PDB entry 3WCY | X-ray diffraction, 2.90 A resolution | chains A and I

[Chain A]
Protein: Interferon alpha/beta receptor 1
From: Mus musculus
Notes: fragment: extracellular domain
Reference sequence: P33896 (INAR1_MOUSE); residues 1-403 here correspond to UniProt positions 27-429 (UniProt number = residue number + 26)
Chain sequence (403 residues; row label = number of the first residue in the row):
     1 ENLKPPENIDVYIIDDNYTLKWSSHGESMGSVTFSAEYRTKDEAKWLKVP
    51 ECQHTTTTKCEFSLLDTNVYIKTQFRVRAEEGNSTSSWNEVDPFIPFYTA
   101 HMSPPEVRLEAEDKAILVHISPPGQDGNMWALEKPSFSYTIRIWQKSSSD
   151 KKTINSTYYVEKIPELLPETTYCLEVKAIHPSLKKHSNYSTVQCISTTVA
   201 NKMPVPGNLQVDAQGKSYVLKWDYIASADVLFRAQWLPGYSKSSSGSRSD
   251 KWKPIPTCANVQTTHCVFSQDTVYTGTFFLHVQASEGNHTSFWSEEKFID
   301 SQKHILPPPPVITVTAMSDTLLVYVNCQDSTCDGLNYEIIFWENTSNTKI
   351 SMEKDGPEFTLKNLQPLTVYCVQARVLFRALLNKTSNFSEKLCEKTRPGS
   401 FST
Unresolved in the structure: 1-8, 21-62, 79-86, 225-230, 283-289, 378-388, 401-403
Swiss-Prot annotation at these positions:
  - glycosylation (N-linked (GlcNAc...) asparagine): N17, N83, N155, N188, N288, N344, N383, N387
Cystine bridges: C173-C194, C258-C266, C327-C332, C371-C393

[Chain I]
Protein: Interferon beta
From: Mus musculus
Reference sequence: P01575 (IFNB_MOUSE); residues 1-161 here correspond to UniProt positions 22-182 (UniProt number = residue number + 21)
Chain sequence (161 residues; row label = number of the first residue in the row):
     1 INYKQLQLQERTNIRKCQELLEQLNGKINLTYRADFKIPMEMTEKMQKSY
    51 TAFAIQEMLQNVFLVFRNNFSSTGWNETIVVRLLDELHQQTVFLKTVLEE
   101 KQEERLTWEMSSTALHLKSYYWRVQRYLKLMKYNSYAWMVVRAEIFRNFL
   151 IIRRLTRNFQN
Unresolved in the structure: 161
Swiss-Prot annotation at these positions:
  - modified residue: Y3 (Phosphotyrosine)
  - glycosylation (N-linked (GlcNAc...) asparagine): N29, N69, N76

[Chain A / chain I interface]
Contacting residue pairs - 59 pairs, chain A then chain I:
  L64(A) with K129(I), hydrogen bond (backbone-side chain)
  D66(A) with W122(I); R126(I)
  T67(A) with W122(I)
  N68(A) with S119(I), hydrogen bond (side chain-backbone); W122(I)
  Y70(A) with L115(I); K118(I); S119(I), hydrogen bond (backbone-side chain)
  I71(A) with R123(I)
  I95(A) with L115(I), hydrophobic
  F97(A) with K118(I)
  Y98(A) with M110(I), hydrophobic; S111(I); L115(I)
  N128(A) with W122(I), hydrogen bond
  A131(A) with L64(I)
  L132(A) with N61(I); L64(I); W122(I), hydrophobic; Q125(I)
  E133(A) with K118(I), salt bridge
  P135(A) with Q60(I); L64(I), hydrophobic
  S136(A) with Q60(I), hydrogen bond
  P181(A) with K95(I); Q102(I), hydrogen bond (backbone-side chain)
  S182(A) with K95(I), hydrogen bond; E109(I)
  L183(A) with E109(I); M110(I), hydrophobic
  K184(A) with L106(I)
  G239(A) with D85(I), hydrogen bond (backbone-side chain)
  Y240(A) with F63(I), hydrophobic; V81(I); L84(I); D85(I), hydrogen bond (backbone-side chain); H88(I)
  S243(A) with H88(I), hydrogen bond
  S244(A) with F63(I); R67(I)
  S245(A) with R67(I), hydrogen bond (backbone-side chain)
  R248(A) with R67(I), hydrogen bond (side chain-backbone); N69(I), hydrogen bond
  Y274(A) with E77(I), hydrogen bond; T78(I); V81(I), hydrophobic; R82(I)
  T275(A) with V81(I); D85(I)
  G276(A) with D85(I), hydrogen bond (backbone-side chain); Q89(I)
  T277(A) with D85(I), hydrogen bond; Q89(I)
  D300(A) with Q89(I), hydrogen bond
  Q302(A) with K16(I); Q89(I), hydrogen bond
  G334(A) with I1(I); N2(I)
Also at the interface, not in a pair above, chain A (38 interface residues in all): L65, V69, K134, P238, D333, L335
Also at the interface, not in a pair above, chain I (33 interface residues in all): E86, Y121

[Summary]
38 residues of chain A face 33 of chain I across their interface, with 18 hydrogen bonds and 1 salt bridge.
Among the polar pairs are E133(A)-K118(I), L64(A)-K129(I) and N68(A)-S119(I).
Here chain A is Interferon alpha/beta receptor 1 and chain I is Interferon beta, both from Mus musculus. Entry
3WCY (Murine Ifnar1 in complex with interferon-beta) was determined by X-ray diffraction.
